PDB entry 7BST | electron microscopy, 4.37 A resolution (low resolution: residue-level contacts below are approximate; hydrogen-bond / salt-bridge calls are withheld) | chains E and A of the 7 polymer chains in the assembly

# Chain E
Name: Type I restriction enzyme EcoR124II M protein
From: Escherichia coli
Notes: EC 2.1.1.72
Reference sequence: P10484 (T1M1_ECOLX); residue numbers follow UniProt; this construct covers 1-520
Sequence (520 residues; numbered 1 to 520; the number before each row is that of its first residue):
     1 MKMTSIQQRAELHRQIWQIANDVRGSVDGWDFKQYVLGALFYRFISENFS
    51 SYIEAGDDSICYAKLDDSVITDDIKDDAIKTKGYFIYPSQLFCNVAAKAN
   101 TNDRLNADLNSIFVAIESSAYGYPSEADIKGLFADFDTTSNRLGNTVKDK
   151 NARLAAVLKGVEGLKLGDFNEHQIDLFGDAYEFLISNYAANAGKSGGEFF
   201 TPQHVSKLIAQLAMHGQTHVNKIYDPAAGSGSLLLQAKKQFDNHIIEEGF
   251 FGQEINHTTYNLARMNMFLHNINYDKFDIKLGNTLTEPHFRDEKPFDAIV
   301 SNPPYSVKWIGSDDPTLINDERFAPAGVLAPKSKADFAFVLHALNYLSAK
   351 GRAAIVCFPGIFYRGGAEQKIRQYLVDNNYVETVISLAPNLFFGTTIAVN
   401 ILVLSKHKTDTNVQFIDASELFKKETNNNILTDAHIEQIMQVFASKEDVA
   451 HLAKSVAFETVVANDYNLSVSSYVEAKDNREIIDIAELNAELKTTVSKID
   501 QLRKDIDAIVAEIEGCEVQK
Unresolved in the structure: 1-9, 56-70, 168-173, 191-197, 511-520
Swiss-Prot annotation at these positions:
  - region: E481 to V510 (C-terminal tail)
  - binding site (S-adenosyl-L-methionine): E198 to Q203, S230 to S232, E254
  - mutagenesis: D135 to T146 (Little change in holoenzyme assembly, no DNA restriction), A476 to V510 (Almost complete loss of holoenzyme assembly, no DNA restriction)

# Chain A
Name: Type-1 restriction enzyme EcoR124II specificity protein
From: Escherichia coli
Reference sequence: P10485 (T1S1_ECOLX); residues 1-404 here = UniProt positions 1-404
Sequence (404 residues; row label = number of the first residue in the row):
     1 MSEMSYLEKLLDGVEVEWLPLGEITKYEQPTKYLVKAKDYHDTYTIPVLT
    51 AGKTFILGYTNETHGIYQASKAPVIIFDDFTTANKWVDFDFKAKSSAMKM
   101 VTSCDDNKTLLKYVYYWLNTLPSEFAEGDHKRQWISNYSQKKIPIPCPDN
   151 PEKSLAIQSEIVRILDKFTALTAELTAELNMRKKQYNYYRDQLLSFKEGE
   201 VEWKTLGEIGKWYGGGTPSKNKIEFWENGSIPWISPKDMGRTLVDSSEDY
   251 ITEEAVLHSSTKLIPANSIAIVVRSSILDKVLPSALIKVPATLNQDMKAV
   301 IPHENILVKYIYHMIGSRGSDILRAAKKTGGSVASIDSKKLFSFKIPVPN
   351 INEQQRIVEILDKFDTLTNSITEGLPREIELRQKQYEYYRDLLFSFPKPE
   401 TVSN
Unresolved in the structure: 1-12, 397-404
Swiss-Prot annotation at these positions:
  - mutagenesis: L179 (L179LTAEL: Alters sequence specificity from 5'-GAAN(6)RTCG-3' to 5'-GAAN(7)RTCG-3')

# Chain E / chain A interface
Residue-residue contacts (38):
  I361(E) - R132(A)
  F362(E) - R132(A)
  L468(E) - R132(A)
  S469(E) - R132(A)
  Y473(E) - E127(A)
  Y473(E) - H130(A)
  E475(E) - S123(A)
  E475(E) - E127(A)
  K477(E) - A126(A)
  R480(E) - D391(A)
  E481(E) - K384(A)
  E481(E) - E387(A)
  E481(E) - Y388(A)
  I482(E) - Y388(A)
  I483(E) - Q385(A)
  I483(E) - Y388(A)
  I483(E) - Y389(A)
  A486(E) - L381(A)
  A486(E) - Q385(A)
  E487(E) - Q385(A)
  N489(E) - L381(A)
  K493(E) - R377(A)
  T494(E) - E378(A)
  S497(E) - L367(A)
  I499(E) - K363(A)
  D500(E) - K363(A)
  D500(E) - L367(A)
  R503(E) - E359(A)
  R503(E) - K363(A)
  R503(E) - F364(A)
  K504(E) - R182(A)
  K504(E) - F364(A)
  D507(E) - Y189(A)
  D507(E) - I360(A)
  D507(E) - F364(A)
  A508(E) - Y189(A)
  V510(E) - L193(A)
  V510(E) - R356(A)
Also at the interface, not in a pair above, chain E (28 interface residues in all): P359, I397, D484, A490
Also at the interface, not in a pair above, chain A (27 interface residues in all): K131, G374, R382, L392

# Overview
Chain E and chain A form an interface of 28 and 27 residues respectively. UniProt lists 10
S-adenosyl-L-methionine-binding residues and 12 mutagenesis sites on chain E; one mutagenesis site on chain A.
Here chain E is Type I restriction enzyme EcoR124II M protein and chain A is Type-1 restriction enzyme
EcoR124II specificity protein, both from Escherichia coli. Entry 7BST (EcoR124I-Ocr in the Intermediate State)
was determined by electron microscopy, deposited together with 7BTO, 7BTP, 7BTQ and 7BTR.
